Entry 6P8F (X-ray diffraction, 2.89 A resolution); this record covers chains A and B of the 3 polymer chains in the assembly.

== Chain A ==
Molecule: G1/S-specific cyclin-D1
Source organism: Homo sapiens
UniProt: P24385 (CCND1_HUMAN); numbering as in UniProt (aligned over 19-267)
Sequence (249 residues; each row starts with the number of its first residue):
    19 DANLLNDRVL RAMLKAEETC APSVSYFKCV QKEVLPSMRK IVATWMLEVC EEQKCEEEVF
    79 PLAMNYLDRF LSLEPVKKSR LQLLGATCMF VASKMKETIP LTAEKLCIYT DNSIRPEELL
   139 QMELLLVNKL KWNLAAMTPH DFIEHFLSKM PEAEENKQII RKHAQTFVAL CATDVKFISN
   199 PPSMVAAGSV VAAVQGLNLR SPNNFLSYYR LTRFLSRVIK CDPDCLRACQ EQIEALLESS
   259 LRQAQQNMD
Disordered / not traced: 19-20, 265-267

== Chain B ==
Molecule: Cyclin-dependent kinase 4
Source organism: Homo sapiens
Notes: EC 2.7.11.22
UniProt: P11802 (CDK4_HUMAN); aligned to UniProt positions 2-300 over residues 2-300 (the alignment contains insertions or deletions, so no single offset holds)
Sequence (302 residues; row label = number of the first residue in the row; numbers below 1 keep their minus sign (Gly-1 is residue -1)):
    -1 GEFATSRYEP VAEIGVGAYG TVYKARDPHS GHFVALKSVR VPNGEEGLPI STVREVALLR
    59 RLEAFEHPNV VRLMDVCATS RTDREIKVTL VFEHVDQDLR TYLDKAPPPG LPAETIKDLM
   119 RQFLRGLDFL HANCIVHRDL KPENILVTSG GTVKLADFGL ARIYSYQMAL TPVVVTLWYR
   179 APEVLLQSTY ATPVDMWSVG CIFAEMFRRK PLFCGNSEAD QLGKIFDLIG LPPEDDWPRD
   239 VSLPRGAFPP RGPRPVQSVV PEMEESGAQL LLEMLTFNPH KRISAFRALQ HSYLHKDEGN
   299 PE
Disordered / not traced: -1 to 17, 79-82, 160-172, 297-300
Sequence notes: expression tag (-1 to 1); engineered mutation Glu43 (Gly46 in P11802), Glu44 (Gly47 in P11802)

== How chain A and chain B interact ==
Residue-residue contacts - 38 pairs, chain A then chain B:
  Arg26(A) - Asp126(B)  salt bridge
  Arg26(A) - Phe284(B)
  Ala30(A) - Phe63(B)
  Lys33(A) - Ala62(B)  hydrogen bond (side chain-backbone)
  Lys33(A) - Phe63(B)
  Ala34(A) - Phe63(B)  hydrophobic
  Thr37(A) - Ala62(B)
  Phe108(A) - Glu44(B)
  Lys112(A) - Glu44(B)  hydrogen bond (side chain-backbone)
  Lys112(A) - Gly45(B)
  Lys112(A) - Leu46(B)  hydrogen bond (side chain-backbone)
  Lys112(A) - Ile48(B)
  Lys112(A) - Arg52(B)  hydrogen bond (backbone-side chain)
  Met113(A) - Val51(B)
  Met113(A) - Arg52(B)
  Lys114(A) - Arg52(B)
  Glu115(A) - Arg52(B)  hydrogen bond (backbone-side chain)
  Pro118(A) - Ile48(B)
  Thr120(A) - Glu44(B)
  Ala121(A) - Glu44(B)  hydrogen bond (backbone-side chain)
  Glu122(A) - Glu44(B)
  Leu138(A) - Glu43(B)
  Leu138(A) - Gly45(B)
  Glu141(A) - Gly45(B)
  Glu141(A) - Leu46(B)  hydrogen bond (side chain-backbone)
  Asn146(A) - Ala76(B)
  Lys149(A) - Arg58(B)  hydrogen bond (backbone-side chain)
  Trp150(A) - Thr50(B)
  Trp150(A) - Val51(B)  hydrophobic
  Trp150(A) - Val54(B)  hydrophobic
  Trp150(A) - Ala55(B)
  Trp150(A) - Arg58(B)
  Trp150(A) - Val74(B)
  Asn151(A) - Arg58(B)
  Leu152(A) - Val51(B)  hydrophobic
  Leu152(A) - Ala55(B)  hydrophobic
  Ala153(A) - Ala55(B)
  Ala153(A) - Arg59(B)
Interface residues without a listed pair, chain A (25 interface residues in all): Thr116, Leu142, Val145
Interface residues without a listed pair, chain B (20 interface residues in all): Asp73, Val86

== Summary ==
Chain A and chain B form an interface of 25 and 20 residues respectively; the contacts include 8 hydrogen
bonds and 1 salt bridge. Polar pairs include Arg26(A)-Asp126(B), Lys33(A)-Ala62(B) and Lys112(A)-Glu44(B).
Chain A is G1/S-specific cyclin-D1 and chain B is Cyclin-dependent kinase 4, both from Homo sapiens; the
structure, Crystal structure of CDK4 in complex with CyclinD1 and P27, was determined by X-ray diffraction
together with 6P8E, 6P8G and 6P8H from the same study.
